Entry 5L5A (X-ray diffraction, 2.40 A resolution); this record covers chains S and T of the 28 polymer chains in the assembly.

# Chain S
Molecule: Proteasome subunit alpha type-6
From: Saccharomyces cerevisiae S288c
Notes: EC 3.4.25.1
Reference sequence: P40302 (PSA6_YEAST); residues 0-233 here correspond to UniProt positions 1-234 (UniProt number = residue number + 1)
Chain sequence (234 residues; each row starts with the number of its first residue; numbering starts at 0):
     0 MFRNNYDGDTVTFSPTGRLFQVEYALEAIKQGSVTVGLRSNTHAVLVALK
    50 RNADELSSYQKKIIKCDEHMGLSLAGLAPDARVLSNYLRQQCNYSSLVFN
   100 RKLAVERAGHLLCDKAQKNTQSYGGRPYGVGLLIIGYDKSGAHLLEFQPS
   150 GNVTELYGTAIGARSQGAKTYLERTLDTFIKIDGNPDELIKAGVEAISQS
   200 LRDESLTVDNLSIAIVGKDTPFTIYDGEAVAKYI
Disordered / not traced: 0-2

# Chain T
Molecule: Probable proteasome subunit alpha type-7
From: Saccharomyces cerevisiae S288c
Notes: EC 3.4.25.1
Reference sequence: P21242 (PSA7_YEAST); residues -3 to 284 here correspond to UniProt positions 1-288 (UniProt number = residue number + 4)
Chain sequence (288 residues; each row starts with the number of its first residue; numbers below 1 keep their minus sign (Met-3 is residue -3)):
    -3 MTSIGTGYDLSNSVFSPDGRNFQVEYAVKAVENGTTSIGIKCNDGVVFAV
    47 EKLITSKLLVPQKNVKIQVVDRHIGCVYSGLIPDGRHLVNRGREEAASFK
    97 KLYKTPIPIPAFADRLGQYVQAHTLYNSVRPFGVSTIFGGVDKNGAHLYM
   147 LEPSGSYWGYKGAATGKGRQSAKAELEKLVDHHPEGLSAREAVKQAAKII
   197 YLAHEDNKEKDFELEISWCSLSETNGLHKFVKGDLLQEAIDFAQKEINGD
   247 DDEDEDDSDNVMSSDDENAPVATNANATTDQEGDIHLE
Disordered / not traced: -3 to 1, 245-284

# Chain S / chain T interface
Residue-residue contacts (63; chain S residue first):
  Asn4(S) with Leu6(T)
  Tyr5(S) with Asp5(T), hydrogen bond; Leu6(T), hydrophobic
  Thr9(S) with Arg126(T)
  Val10(S) with Gln19(T); Asn123(T); Ser124(T); Val125(T); Arg126(T)
  Thr11(S) with Leu6(T); Gln19(T)
  Phe12(S) with Gln19(T); Tyr22(T), hydrophobic; Ala23(T), hydrophobic; Arg126(T); Pro127(T)
  Ser13(S) with Tyr22(T)
  Pro14(S) with Tyr22(T), hydrophobic; Lys25(T)
  Thr15(S) with Lys25(T)
  Gly16(S) with Tyr22(T); Lys25(T); Ala26(T)
  Leu18(S) with Leu77(T), hydrophobic; Arg126(T)
  His109(S) with Arg82(T)
  Cys112(S) with Arg82(T)
  Asp113(S) with Arg82(T), salt bridge; Asn86(T)
  Gln116(S) with Pro79(T); Asp80(T); His83(T), hydrogen bond; Arg126(T)
  Thr119(S) with Arg126(T), hydrogen bond (backbone-side chain)
  Gln120(S) with His119(T); Val125(T); Arg126(T), hydrogen bond (backbone-backbone); Pro127(T); Phe128(T)
  Ser121(S) with Ser124(T)
  Tyr122(S) with Ser124(T), hydrogen bond (backbone-backbone)
  Ser149(S) with Pro79(T)
  Gly150(S) with Pro79(T)
  Asn151(S) with Ile78(T); Pro79(T)
  Thr153(S) with Leu55(T); Asn60(T)
  Glu154(S) with Val56(T), hydrogen bond (backbone-backbone); Lys59(T); Asn60(T), hydrogen bond (backbone-side chain)
  Leu155(S) with Leu54(T); Leu55(T); Val56(T)
  Tyr156(S) with Leu54(T), hydrogen bond (backbone-backbone); Leu55(T); Val56(T); Pro57(T)
  Gly157(S) with Leu54(T)
  Lys168(S) with Leu54(T)
  Leu171(S) with Leu54(T)
  Glu172(S) with Ser52(T), hydrogen bond; Lys53(T)
  Leu175(S) with Lys53(T)
Interface residues without a listed pair, chain S (35 interface residues in all): Arg38, Glu105, Val152, Phe178
Interface residues without a listed pair, chain T (30 interface residues in all): Gly129

# In short
35 residues of chain S face 30 of chain T across their interface, with 9 hydrogen bonds and 1 salt bridge.
Among the polar pairs are Asp113(S)-Arg82(T), Tyr5(S)-Asp5(T) and Gln116(S)-His83(T).
Here chain S is Proteasome subunit alpha type-6 and chain T is Probable proteasome subunit alpha type-7, both
from Saccharomyces cerevisiae S288c. Entry 5L5A (Yeast 20S proteasome with human beta5i (1-138; R57T)) was
determined by X-ray diffraction (same publication as 5L52, 5L54, 5L55, 5L5B, 5L5D, 5L5E and 30 further
entries).
